PDB entry 2EUW | X-ray diffraction, 1.68 A resolution | chains C and A of the 3 polymer chains in the assembly

# Chain C
Molecule: 14-nt DNA strand
Sequence (14 nucleotides; row label = number of the first residue in the row):
     1 AGTTTTTGAG TCGC

# Chain A
Protein: NDT80 protein
Source organism: Saccharomyces cerevisiae
Notes: fragment: ndt80 DNA-binding Domain
UniProtKB: P38830 (NDT80_YEAST); numbering as in UniProt (aligned over 1-340)
Chain sequence (345 residues; numbered -4 to 340; the number before each row is that of its first residue; numbers below 1 keep their minus sign (Gly-4 is residue -4)):
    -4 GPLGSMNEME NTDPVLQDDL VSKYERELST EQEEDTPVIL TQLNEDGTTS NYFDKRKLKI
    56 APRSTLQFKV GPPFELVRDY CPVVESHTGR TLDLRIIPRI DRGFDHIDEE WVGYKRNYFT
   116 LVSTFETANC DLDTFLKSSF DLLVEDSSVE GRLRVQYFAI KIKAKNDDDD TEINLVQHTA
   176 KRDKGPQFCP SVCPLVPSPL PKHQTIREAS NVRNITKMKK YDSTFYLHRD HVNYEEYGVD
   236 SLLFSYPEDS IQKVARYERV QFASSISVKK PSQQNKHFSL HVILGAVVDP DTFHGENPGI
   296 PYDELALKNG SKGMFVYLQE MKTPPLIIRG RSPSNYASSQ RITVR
Unresolved in the structure: -4 to 32, 140-145, 287-293, 336-340
Sequence notes: cloning artifact (-4 to 0); engineered mutation Gly146 (Ser in P38830), Thr200 (Ile in P38830)
Curated features (UniProtKB/Swiss-Prot):
  - DNA-binding region: Glu28 to Gln335 (NDT80)
  - site (Interaction with DNA): Arg58, Arg111, Arg177, Arg208, Arg254, Arg326
  - mutagenesis: Lys50 (K50A: Reduces DNA-binding by 70%), Lys54 (K54A: Reduces DNA-binding by 50%), Pro57 (P57A: Reduces DNA-binding by 65%), Arg58 (R58A: Reduces DNA-binding by 65%), Ser59 (S59A: Reduces DNA-binding by 86%), Arg97 (R97A: Reduces DNA-binding by 67%), Lys110 (K110A: No effect on DNA-binding but strongly reduces progress through meiosis and sporulation), Arg111 (R111A: Reduces DNA-binding by 95% and abolishes sporulation), Tyr113 (Y113A: Reduces DNA-binding by 80% and abolishes sporulation), His173 (H173A: Reduces DNA-binding by 80% and strongly reduces progress through meiosis and sporulation), Lys176 (K176A: Reduces DNA-binding by 50% but does not abolish sporulation), Arg177 (R177A: Reduces DNA-binding by 96% and abolishes sporulation), 4 further mutagenesis entries in UniProt
From the paper describing this entry:
  - binding site for the 14-nt DNA strand (chain C): Arg111, Arg177
  - binding site for the 14-nt DNA strand: Arg326
  - specificity-determining residues: Pro57, Arg58 (proposed by the authors, not directly observed)

# Chain C / chain A interface
Pairs across the interface (32; chain C residue first):
  DT5(C) - Arg58(A)  hydrogen bond to the base
  DT5(C) - Lys176(A)  sugar contact
  DT6(C) - Arg58(A)  hydrogen bond to the base
  DT6(C) - Ala175(A)  phosphate contact
  DT6(C) - Lys176(A)  salt bridge to the phosphate
  DT6(C) - Asn206(A)  hydrogen bond to the phosphate
  DT7(C) - Pro57(A)  base contact
  DT7(C) - Arg58(A)  sugar contact
  DT7(C) - Arg97(A)  sugar contact
  DT7(C) - Tyr113(A)  phosphate contact
  DT7(C) - Ala175(A)  base contact
  DT7(C) - Arg177(A)  base contact
  DT7(C) - Asn206(A)  hydrogen bond to the phosphate
  DT7(C) - Arg254(A)  salt bridge to the phosphate
  DG8(C) - Lys50(A)  phosphate contact
  DG8(C) - Pro57(A)  sugar contact
  DG8(C) - Gln62(A)  sugar contact
  DG8(C) - Arg97(A)  salt bridge to the phosphate
  DG8(C) - Asn112(A)  phosphate contact
  DG8(C) - Tyr113(A)  hydrogen bond to the phosphate
  DG8(C) - Arg177(A)  hydrogen bond to the base
  DA9(C) - Lys50(A)  phosphate contact
  DA9(C) - Arg111(A)  hydrogen bond to the base
  DA9(C) - Asn112(A)  hydrogen bond to the phosphate
  DA9(C) - Arg177(A)  base contact
  DA9(C) - Tyr331(A)  phosphate contact
  DG10(C) - Lys54(A)  salt bridge to the phosphate
  DG10(C) - Arg111(A)  hydrogen bond to the base
  DG10(C) - Tyr331(A)  phosphate contact
  DG10(C) - Ser333(A)  hydrogen bond to the phosphate
  DT11(C) - Arg111(A)  base contact
  DT11(C) - Arg326(A)  hydrogen bond to the base
Also at the interface, not in a pair above, chain A (19 interface residues in all): Ile55, Tyr109

# In short
Chain C and chain A form an interface of 7 and 19 residues respectively, with 11 hydrogen bonds and 4 salt
bridges. Polar contacts include DT5(C)-Arg58(A), DT6(C)-Arg58(A) and DG8(C)-Arg177(A). The paper reports a
binding site for the 14-nt DNA strand (chain C) at Arg111(A) and Arg177(A); a binding site for the 14-nt DNA
strand at Arg326(A).
Chain C is a 14-nt DNA strand and chain A is NDT80 protein (Saccharomyces cerevisiae); the structure,
Structure of a Ndt80-DNA complex (MSE mutant mA4T), was determined by X-ray diffraction, deposited together
with 2ETW, 2EUX, 2EUZ, 2EVF, 2EVG, 2EVI and 2EVJ.
